Entry 9CP1 (electron microscopy, 2.97 A resolution); this record covers chains A and S of the 9 polymer chains in the assembly.

# Chain A
Molecule: CRISPR-associated aCascade subunit Cas7/Csa2 2
From: Saccharolobus solfataricus P2
Reference sequence: Q97Y91 (CSA2B_SACS2); numbering as in UniProt (aligned over 1-321)
Chain sequence (321 residues; row label = number of the first residue in the row):
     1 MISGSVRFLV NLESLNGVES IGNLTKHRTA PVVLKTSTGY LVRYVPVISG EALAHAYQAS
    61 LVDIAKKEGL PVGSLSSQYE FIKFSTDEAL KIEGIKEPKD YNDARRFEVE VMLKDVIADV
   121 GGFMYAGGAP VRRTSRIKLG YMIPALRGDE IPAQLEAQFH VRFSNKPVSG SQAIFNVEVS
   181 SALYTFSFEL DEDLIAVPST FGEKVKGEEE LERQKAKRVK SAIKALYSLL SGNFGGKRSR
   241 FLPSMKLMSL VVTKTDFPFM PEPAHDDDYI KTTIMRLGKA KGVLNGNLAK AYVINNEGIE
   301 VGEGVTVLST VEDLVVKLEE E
Disordered / not traced: 169-172

# Chain S
Molecule: 63-nt RNA strand
From: Saccharolobus solfataricus
Sequence (63 nucleotides; numbered 1 to 63; the number before each row is that of its first residue):
     1 AUUGAAAGUU CUGUUUCGAA GAAAACCCGC CUCAGAUUCA UUAUGGGGAU AAUCUCUUAU
    61 AGA
Disordered / not traced: 39-63

# How chain A and chain S interact
Pairs across the interface (39):
  Leu-15(A) with U10(S), phosphate contact
  Gly-17(A) with U9(S), hydrogen bond to the sugar; U10(S), hydrogen bond to the phosphate
  Val-18(A) with U9(S), sugar contact
  Glu-19(A) with U9(S), base contact
  Glu-51(A) with A7(S), sugar contact
  His-55(A) with G8(S), salt bridge to the phosphate
  Gln-58(A) with A7(S), hydrogen bond to the phosphate
  Lys-83(A) with A6(S), phosphate contact
  Gly-121(A) with A6(S), phosphate contact
  Gly-122(A) with A6(S), sugar contact
  Phe-123(A) with A6(S), sugar contact
  Met-124(A) with A5(S), base contact; A6(S), hydrogen bond to the sugar
  Arg-132(A) with A1(S), hydrogen bond to the sugar; U2(S), salt bridge to the phosphate; A5(S), hydrogen bond to the base
  Arg-133(A) with A5(S), hydrogen bond to the sugar
  Thr-134(A) with A1(S), base contact; A5(S), sugar contact
  Ser-135(A) with A6(S), hydrogen bond to the phosphate
  Lys-138(A) with A1(S), hydrogen bond to the base
  Phe-159(A) with U15(S), base contact
  His-160(A) with U15(S), salt bridge to the phosphate
  Val-161(A) with G13(S), hydrogen bond to the sugar; U14(S), sugar contact; U15(S), hydrogen bond to the phosphate
  Arg-162(A) with G13(S), hydrogen bond to the base; U14(S), phosphate contact
  Phe-163(A) with U14(S), hydrogen bond to the phosphate
  Phe-175(A) with G13(S), stacking on the base
  Asp-191(A) with A1(S), hydrogen bond to the base
  Leu-194(A) with A1(S), base contact
  Gly-235(A) with G8(S), hydrogen bond to the base
  Gly-236(A) with G8(S), base contact; C11(S), phosphate contact
  Lys-237(A) with C11(S), hydrogen bond to the phosphate
  Ser-239(A) with U12(S), hydrogen bond to the phosphate
  Arg-240(A) with G13(S), salt bridge to the phosphate
Interface residues without a listed pair, chain A (37 interface residues in all): Asn-16, Ala-52, Phe-81, Ile-82, Arg-136, Ala-173, Arg-238
Interface residues without a listed pair, chain S (14 interface residues in all): U16

# Summary
Chain A and chain S form an interface of 37 and 14 residues respectively; the contacts include 17 hydrogen
bonds, 4 salt bridges and 1 aromatic stacking contact. Polar pairs include Arg-132(A)/A5(S), Lys-138(A)/A1(S)
and Arg-162(A)/G13(S).
Chain A is CRISPR-associated aCascade subunit Cas7/Csa2 2 (Saccharolobus solfataricus P2) and chain S is a
63-nt RNA strand (Saccharolobus solfataricus); the structure, Post-targeting aCascade Type I-A CRISPR-Cas
Surveillance Complexes, was determined by electron microscopy.
